PDB entry 9G7F | electron microscopy, 2.93 A resolution | chains B and C of the 3 polymer chains in the assembly

== Chain B ==
Molecule: Acetyl-coenzyme A synthetase
Organism: Bacillus subtilis
Notes: EC 6.2.1.1
UniProtKB: P39062 (ACSA_BACSU); numbering as in UniProt (aligned over 1-572)
Amino-acid sequence (572 residues; row label = number of the first residue in the row):
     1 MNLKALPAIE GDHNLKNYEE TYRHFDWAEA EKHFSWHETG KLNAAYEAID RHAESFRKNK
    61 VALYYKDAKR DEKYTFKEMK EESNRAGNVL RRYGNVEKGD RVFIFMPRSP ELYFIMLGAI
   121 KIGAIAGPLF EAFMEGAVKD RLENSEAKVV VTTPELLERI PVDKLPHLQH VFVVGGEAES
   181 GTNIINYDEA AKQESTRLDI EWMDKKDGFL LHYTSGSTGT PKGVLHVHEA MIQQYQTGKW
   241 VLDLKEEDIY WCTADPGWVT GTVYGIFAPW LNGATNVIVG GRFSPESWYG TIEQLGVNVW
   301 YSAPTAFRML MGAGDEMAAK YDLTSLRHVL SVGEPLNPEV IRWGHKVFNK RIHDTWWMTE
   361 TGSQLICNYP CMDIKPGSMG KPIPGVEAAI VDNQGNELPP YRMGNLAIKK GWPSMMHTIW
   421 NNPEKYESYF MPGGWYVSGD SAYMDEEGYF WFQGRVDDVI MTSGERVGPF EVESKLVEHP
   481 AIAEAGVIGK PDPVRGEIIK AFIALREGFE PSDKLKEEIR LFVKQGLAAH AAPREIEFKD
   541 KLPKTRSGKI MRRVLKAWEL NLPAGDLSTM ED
Not modelled in the structure: 1-2, 453-466, 560-572
Curated features (UniProtKB/Swiss-Prot):
  - binding site (CoA): T260, S463, K524
  - binding site (ATP): G333 to P335, D354 to T359, D440, R455, R466
  - binding site (Mg(2+)): V477, H479, I482
  - modified residue: K549 (N6-acetyllysine)
What the authors report for this chain:
  - catalytic residues: K549 (citing earlier work)
  - post-translational modification sites: K549 (citing earlier work)
  - conformationally variable residues: V459 to M461, H530 to F538
  - mutagenesis - K549A: decreased binding to Acetoin utilization protein AcuA (chain C)

== Chain C ==
Molecule: Acetoin utilization protein AcuA
Organism: Bacillus subtilis
Notes: EC 2.3.1.-
UniProtKB: P39065 (ACUA_BACSU); numbering as in UniProt (aligned over 1-210)
Amino-acid sequence (210 residues; numbered 1 to 210; the number before each row is that of its first residue):
     1 MEHHKTYHSA NIKTATGSLL IEGPVSPEDL AGYEFHKDLT AFRPPREQHE ALVDIAGLPE
    61 GRIIIARDGR TIVGYVTYLY PDPLERWSEG NMEDLIELGA IEVAPDYRGC AVGKTLLTVS
   121 MMDEQMENYI VMTTEYYWHW DLKGMKKDVW EYRKIMEKMM NAGGLVWFAT DEPEISSHPA
   181 NCLMARIGKN VSQESIEQFD RLRFYHRYMY
Not modelled in the structure: 1-3
Curated features (UniProtKB/Swiss-Prot):
  - mutagenesis: R43 (R43H: 25% retention of activity. Two to three-fold reduction in KM for acetyl-CoA. Three-fold slower turnover number ...), T170 (T170A: 25% retention of activity. Two to three fold reduction in KM for acetyl-CoA. Three-fold slower turnover number ...), H178 (H178P: Inactive. Leads to a rapid turnover of the enzyme), G188 (G188E: Inactive. Leads to a rapid turnover of the enzyme)
What the authors report for this chain:
  - catalytic residues: E102 (citing earlier work)
  - mutagenesis - E102Q: unchanged binding to AcsA

== Chain B / chain C interface ==
Contacting residue pairs - 59 pairs, chain B then chain C:
  R108(B) - Y210(C)  hydrogen bond (side chain-backbone)
  F130(B) - R207(C)
  F130(B) - Y208(C)
  T253(B) - Y210(C)
  D255(B) - R207(C)
  D255(B) - Y208(C)
  D255(B) - M209(C)
  D255(B) - Y210(C)
  W258(B) - Y208(C)  hydrophobic
  R282(B) - D200(C)
  F283(B) - F204(C)  hydrophobic
  P285(B) - W167(C)  hydrophobic
  A303(B) - M209(C)
  T305(B) - M209(C)
  T305(B) - Y210(C)
  A306(B) - Y210(C)  hydrophobic
  R308(B) - S176(C)
  M309(B) - T170(C)
  M309(B) - D171(C)
  M309(B) - F204(C)  hydrophobic
  M311(B) - W150(C)
  M311(B) - P179(C)
  G312(B) - R153(C)  hydrogen bond (backbone-side chain)
  G312(B) - P179(C)
  G312(B) - C182(C)
  A313(B) - R153(C)
  A313(B) - W167(C)  hydrophobic
  G314(B) - W150(C)
  V332(B) - M209(C)
  G333(B) - M209(C)
  F470(B) - W138(C)  hydrophobic
  F470(B) - H178(C)
  K544(B) - F42(C)
  K544(B) - R43(C)
  K544(B) - D82(C)
  T545(B) - R43(C)  hydrogen bond (backbone-side chain)
  T545(B) - D82(C)
  T545(B) - E97(C)
  R546(B) - R43(C)  hydrogen bond (backbone-side chain)
  R546(B) - E50(C)  salt bridge
  R546(B) - A51(C)
  R546(B) - D54(C)  salt bridge
  R546(B) - I55(C)
  R546(B) - L79(C)
  S547(B) - R43(C)  hydrogen bond (backbone-side chain)
  S547(B) - Q48(C)  hydrogen bond (backbone-side chain)
  S547(B) - L79(C)
  S547(B) - G99(C)
  S547(B) - A100(C)  hydrogen bond (side chain-backbone)
  G548(B) - F42(C)
  G548(B) - R43(C)
  K549(B) - F42(C)
  K549(B) - T134(C)
  K549(B) - H139(C)
  I550(B) - H139(C)  hydrogen bond (backbone-side chain)
  M551(B) - D82(C)
  R552(B) - W138(C)
  R552(B) - E174(C)  salt bridge
  V554(B) - L84(C)  hydrophobic
Other interface residues (no listed pair), chain B (36 interface residues in all): A132, R159, A254, W288, S474, R553
Other interface residues (no listed pair), chain C (41 interface residues in all): E85, L98, T133, Y137, K143, A169, R201, R203, Y205
From the paper, about this interface:
  - pairs named by the authors: R108(B)-Y210(C) (hydrogen bond), D255(B)-M209(C), R282(B)-D200(C), F283(B)-R203(C), Y208(C)-D255(B) (backbone contact)
  - interface residues, chain B: T253(B), Y301(B), K549(B)
  - interface residues, chain C: D200(C), R203(C)

== In short ==
The interface between chain B and chain C involves 36 residues on one side and 41 on the other, with 8
hydrogen bonds and 3 salt bridges. Polar contacts include R546(B)-E50(C), R546(B)-D54(C) and R552(B)-E174(C).
The authors report a hydrogen bond between R108(B) and Y210(C); contacts between D255(B) and M209(C), R282(B)
and D200(C) and F283(B) and R203(C); a backbone contact between Y208(C) and D255(B). From the paper: catalytic
residues K549(B) and E102(C); K549A of chain B reduces binding to Acetoin utilization protein AcuA (chain C).
Here chain B is Acetyl-coenzyme A synthetase and chain C is Acetoin utilization protein AcuA, both from
Bacillus subtilis. Entry 9G7F (Cryo-EM structure of Acetyl-coenzyme A synthetase (AcsA) dimer) was determined
by electron microscopy, deposited together with 9G79.
